Entry 1I0R (X-ray diffraction, 1.50 A resolution); this record covers chains A and B.

== Chain A (and B) ==
Protein: Conserved hypothetical protein
Source organism: Archaeoglobus fulgidus
Notes: chain B of this document is another copy of the same molecule, construct and numbering; everything in this record applies to it too
UniProt: O29428 (O29428_ARCFU); residues 1-169 here = UniProt positions 1-169
Sequence (169 residues; row label = number of the first residue in the row):
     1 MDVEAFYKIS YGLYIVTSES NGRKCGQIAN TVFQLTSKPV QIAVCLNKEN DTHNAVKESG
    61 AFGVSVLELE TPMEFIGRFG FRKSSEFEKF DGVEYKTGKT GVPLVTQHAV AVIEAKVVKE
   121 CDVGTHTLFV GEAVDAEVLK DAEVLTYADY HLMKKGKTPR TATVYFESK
Not modelled in the structure: 162-169 (chain B: 169)
Residues lining bound ligands: FMN (flavin mononucleotide): Leu13, Gly26, Gln27, Ile28, Ala29, Asn30, Thr31, Cys45, Leu46, Asn47, Asn50, Asp51, Thr52, Ile76, Phe79, Gly80, Phe81, Arg82, Lys83, Ser84, Lys89, His126, Tyr147, Tyr150
Curated features (UniProtKB/Swiss-Prot):
  - binding site (NADP(+)): Tyr7, His126, Tyr147 to Lys154
  - binding site (FMN): Gln27 to Thr31, Cys45 to Thr52, Arg82 to Ser84, Lys89

== How chain A and chain B interact ==
Inter-chain disulfides: Cys121(A)-Cys121(B)
Residue-residue contacts (96):
  Met1(A) with Ala133(B); Val134(B); Asp135(B); Ala136(B)
  Asp2(A) with Ala136(B), hydrogen bond (backbone-backbone); Val138(B)
  Glu4(A) with Val138(B)
  Ala5(A) with Ala136(B), hydrophobic; Glu137(B); Val138(B)
  Phe6(A) with Gln34(B); Val40(B), hydrophobic; Ile42(B), hydrophobic; Ile113(B), hydrophobic; Ala133(B), hydrophobic; Ala136(B), hydrophobic
  Lys8(A) with Val66(B); Val110(B); Val144(B)
  Ile9(A) with Tyr14(B); Val32(B)
  Ser10(A) with Tyr11(B); Gly12(B); Tyr14(B), hydrogen bond (backbone-side chain); Phe33(B); Val144(B)
  Tyr11(A) with Ser10(B); Phe33(B), hydrophobic; Gln34(B), hydrogen bond (side chain-backbone)
  Gly12(A) with Ser10(B)
  Tyr14(A) with Ile9(B); Ser10(B), hydrogen bond (side chain-backbone)
  Thr31(A) with Phe33(B); Gln34(B); Leu35(B)
  Val32(A) with Ile9(B)
  Phe33(A) with Ser10(B); Tyr11(B), hydrophobic; Thr31(B); Phe33(B), hydrophobic; Leu128(B), hydrophobic
  Gln34(A) with Phe6(B); Tyr11(B), hydrogen bond (backbone-side chain); Thr31(B)
  Leu35(A) with Cys45(B); His126(B)
  Thr36(A) with Val123(B); Thr125(B); His126(B)
  Lys38(A) with Thr125(B)
  Val40(A) with Phe6(B), hydrophobic
  Gln41(A) with Val123(B)
  Ile42(A) with Phe6(B), hydrophobic
  Cys45(A) with Leu35(B)
  Val66(A) with Lys8(B)
  Val110(A) with Lys8(B)
  Ile113(A) with Phe6(B), hydrophobic
  Lys119(A) with Cys121(B); Asp122(B)
  Cys121(A) with Lys119(B); Cys121(B), disulfide
  Asp122(A) with Lys119(B)
  Val123(A) with Thr36(B); Gln41(B)
  Thr125(A) with Thr36(B); Lys38(B)
  His126(A) with Leu35(B); Thr36(B)
  Leu128(A) with Leu128(B), hydrophobic
  Val130(A) with Val123(B), hydrophobic
  Ala133(A) with Met1(B), hydrophobic; Phe6(B), hydrophobic
  Val134(A) with Met1(B)
  Asp135(A) with Met1(B)
  Ala136(A) with Met1(B); Asp2(B), hydrogen bond (backbone-backbone); Ala5(B), hydrophobic; Phe6(B), hydrophobic
  Val138(A) with Asp2(B); Glu4(B); Ala5(B)
  Val144(A) with Lys8(B); Ser10(B); Arg160(B), hydrogen bond (backbone-side chain)
  Thr146(A) with Arg160(B)
  Asp149(A) with Arg160(B), salt bridge; Phe166(B)
  Leu152(A) with Phe166(B), hydrophobic
  Lys157(A) with Phe166(B), hydrogen bond (side chain-backbone); Glu167(B)
  Thr158(A) with Tyr165(B); Phe166(B); Glu167(B), hydrogen bond (backbone-backbone)
  Pro159(A) with Tyr165(B); Phe166(B), hydrophobic
  Arg160(A) with Tyr165(B), hydrogen bond (backbone-backbone)
Interface residues without a listed pair, chain A (52 interface residues in all): Leu69, Ala111, Glu137, Glu143, Met153, Gly156
Interface residues without a listed pair, chain B (49 interface residues in all): Ala111, Val130, Thr146, Thr163, Val164, Ser168

== Summary ==
Chain A and chain B form an interface of 52 and 49 residues respectively, with 1 disulfide bond, 10 hydrogen
bonds and 1 salt bridge. Among the polar pairs are Asp149(A)-Arg160(B), Ser10(A)-Tyr14(B) and
Tyr11(A)-Gln34(B). Ligands of chain A: flavin mononucleotide.
Both chains are Conserved hypothetical protein (Archaeoglobus fulgidus). Entry 1I0R (Crystal structure of
ferric reductase from archaeoglobus fulgidus) was determined by X-ray diffraction, deposited together with
1I0S.
